PDB entry 4QI3 | X-ray diffraction, 1.40 A resolution | chain A

# Chain A
Molecule: Cellobiose dehydrogenase
Source organism: Myriococcum thermophilum
Reference sequence: A9XK88 (A9XK88_9BASI); residues 2-208 here correspond to UniProt positions 23-229 (UniProt number = residue number + 21)
Sequence (208 residues; row label = number of the first residue in the row):
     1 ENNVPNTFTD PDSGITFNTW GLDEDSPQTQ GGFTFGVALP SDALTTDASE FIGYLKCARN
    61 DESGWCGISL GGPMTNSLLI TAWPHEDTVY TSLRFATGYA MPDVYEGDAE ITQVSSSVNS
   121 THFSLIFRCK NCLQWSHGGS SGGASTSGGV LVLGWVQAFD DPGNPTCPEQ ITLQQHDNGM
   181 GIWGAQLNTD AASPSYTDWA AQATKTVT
Disulfides: Cys57-Cys66, Cys129-Cys132
Covalently attached groups: N-acetylglucosamine (NAG) linked to Asn119; alpha-D-mannopyranose (MAN) linked to Ser195, Thr197, Thr204, Thr206
Modified positions: Glu1 (pyroglutamic acid; PCA)
Construct notes: expression tag (1)
Metal / ion sites: heme Fe: Met74, His176; Mg2+: Gly149, Gln186 (together with heme)
Residues lining bound ligands: heme (HEM): Trp65, Gly67, Ile68, Ser69, Gly72, Pro73, Met74, Leu79, Ile80, Thr81, Tyr99, Ala100, Met101, Pro102, Gly154, Trp155, Val156, Leu173, Gln174, Gln175, His176, Met180, Gly181, Ile182
What the authors report for this chain:
  - post-translational modification sites: Asn119, Ser195, Thr197, Thr204, Thr206

# Overview
Ligands of chain A: heme. N-acetylglucosamine is covalently linked to Asn119. Alpha-D-mannopyranose is
covalently linked to Ser195, Thr197, Thr204 and Thr206. The heme Fe site is built by Met74 and His176. The
Mg2+ site is built by Gly149 and Gln186. From the paper: modification sites Asn119, Ser195 and Thr197 among
others.
Chain A is Cellobiose dehydrogenase (Myriococcum thermophilum); the structure, Cytochrome domain of
Myriococcum thermophilum cellobiose dehydrogenase, MtCYT, was determined by X-ray diffraction (same
publication as 4QI4, 4QI5, 4QI6, 4QI7 and 4QI8).
